4UG3 - chains A and B; structure by X-ray diffraction, 2.80 A resolution.

[Chain A (and B)]
Molecule: Cell cycle protein gpsb
From: Bacillus subtilis
Notes: fragment: n-terminal domain; chain B of this document is another copy of the same molecule, construct and numbering; everything in this record applies to it too
UniProt: P0CI74 (GPSB_BACSU); residues 1-68 here = UniProt positions 1-68
Amino-acid sequence (71 residues; numbered -2 to 68; the number before each row is that of its first residue; numbers below 1 keep their minus sign (Gly-2 is residue -2)):
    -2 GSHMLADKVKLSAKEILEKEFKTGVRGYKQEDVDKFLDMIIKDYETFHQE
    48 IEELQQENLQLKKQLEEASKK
Not modelled in the structure: -2, 65-68 (chain B: -2 to 4, 65-68)
Differences from the reference sequence: expression tag (-2 to 0)
From the paper describing this entry:
  - mutagenesis - D31A/D35A: unchanged stability
  - mutagenesis - D31A/D35A (125+/-3 uM): decreased binding to BsPBP1
  - mutagenesis - D31A/D35A (Kd 500 uM): abolished binding to peptide

[How chain A and chain B interact]
Pairs across the interface - 87 pairs, chain A then chain B:
  Val6(A) with Asp40(B); Thr43(B); Phe44(B), hydrophobic
  Lys7(A) with Asp40(B), hydrogen bond (backbone-side chain)
  Leu8(A) with Phe33(B), hydrophobic; Asp40(B), hydrogen bond (backbone-side chain)
  Ile13(A) with Phe33(B), hydrophobic
  Lys16(A) with Phe33(B)
  Phe18(A) with Tyr25(B), hydrophobic; Asp29(B); Val30(B), hydrophobic; Phe33(B), hydrophobic
  Lys19(A) with Tyr25(B); Lys26(B), hydrogen bond (backbone-backbone); Asp29(B)
  Thr20(A) with Arg23(B), hydrogen bond; Gly24(B); Lys26(B)
  Gly21(A) with Val22(B); Arg23(B), hydrogen bond (backbone-side chain); Gly24(B), hydrogen bond (backbone-backbone)
  Val22(A) with Val22(B); Arg23(B)
  Arg23(A) with Thr20(B), hydrogen bond; Gly21(B); Val22(B)
  Gly24(A) with Thr20(B); Gly21(B), hydrogen bond (backbone-backbone); Gly24(B); Tyr25(B); Gln27(B)
  Tyr25(A) with Phe18(B), hydrophobic; Lys19(B); Gly24(B); Tyr25(B), hydrogen bond (backbone-backbone); Gln27(B); Val30(B), hydrophobic; Asp31(B), hydrogen bond
  Lys26(A) with Lys19(B), hydrogen bond (backbone-backbone); Thr20(B)
  Gln27(A) with Arg23(B), hydrogen bond (side chain-backbone); Gly24(B); Tyr25(B)
  Asp29(A) with Phe18(B); Lys19(B)
  Val30(A) with Phe18(B), hydrophobic; Tyr25(B), hydrophobic
  Asp31(A) with Tyr25(B), hydrogen bond
  Phe33(A) with Leu8(B), hydrophobic; Lys16(B); Phe18(B), hydrophobic
  Met36(A) with Lys7(B)
  Ile37(A) with Leu8(B), hydrophobic; Ile37(B), hydrophobic; Tyr41(B)
  Lys39(A) with Lys7(B)
  Asp40(A) with Val6(B); Lys7(B), hydrogen bond (side chain-backbone); Leu8(B), hydrogen bond (side chain-backbone); Tyr41(B), hydrogen bond
  Tyr41(A) with Ile37(B); Asp40(B), hydrogen bond; Tyr41(B), hydrophobic
  Thr43(A) with Val6(B)
  Phe44(A) with Tyr41(B), hydrophobic; Phe44(B), hydrophobic; His45(B); Ile48(B), hydrophobic
  His45(A) with Phe44(B)
  Ile48(A) with Glu47(B); Ile48(B), hydrophobic; Leu51(B)
  Leu51(A) with Leu51(B), hydrophobic; Gln52(B)
  Glu54(A) with Asn55(B), hydrogen bond; Lys59(B), salt bridge
  Asn55(A) with Leu51(B), hydrogen bond (side chain-backbone); Glu54(B), hydrogen bond; Asn55(B), hydrogen bond; Leu58(B)
  Leu58(A) with Asn55(B); Leu58(B), hydrophobic; Leu62(B), hydrophobic
  Lys59(A) with Glu54(B), salt bridge; Leu58(B)
  Leu62(A) with Leu58(B), hydrophobic; Gln61(B)
Other interface residues (no listed pair), chain A (40 interface residues in all): Lys5, Glu12, Leu34, Glu47, Gln52, Gln61
Other interface residues (no listed pair), chain B (39 interface residues in all): Lys5, Ile13, Leu34, Met36, Lys39

[Overview]
Chain A and chain B form an interface of 40 and 39 residues respectively; the contacts include 21 hydrogen
bonds and 2 salt bridges. Polar contacts include Glu54(A)-Lys59(B), Lys7(A)-Asp40(B) and Leu8(A)-Asp40(B). The
paper reports that D31A/D35A of chain A reduce binding to BsPBP1; D31A/D35A of chain A abolish binding to
peptide.
Chain A and chain B are both Cell cycle protein gpsb (Bacillus subtilis); the structure, B. subtilis GpsB
N-terminal Domain, was determined by X-ray diffraction, deposited together with 4UG1 and 5AN5.
